Entry 7PLF (X-ray diffraction, 1.46 A resolution); this record covers chain AAA.

== Chain AAA ==
Name: Carbonic anhydrase 1
From: Homo sapiens
Notes: EC 4.2.1.1
UniProtKB: P00915 (CAH1_HUMAN); residues 0-260 here correspond to UniProt positions 1-261 (UniProt number = residue number + 1)
Sequence (261 residues; each row starts with the number of its first residue; numbering starts at 0):
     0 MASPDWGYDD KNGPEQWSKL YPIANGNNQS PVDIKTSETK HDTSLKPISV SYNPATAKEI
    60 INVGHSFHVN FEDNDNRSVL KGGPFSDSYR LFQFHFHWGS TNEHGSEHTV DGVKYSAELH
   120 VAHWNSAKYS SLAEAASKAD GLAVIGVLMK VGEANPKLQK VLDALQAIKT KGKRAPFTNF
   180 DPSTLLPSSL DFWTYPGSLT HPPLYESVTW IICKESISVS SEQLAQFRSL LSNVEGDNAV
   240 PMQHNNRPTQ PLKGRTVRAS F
Unresolved in the structure: 0-2
Ion coordination: Zn2+: H94, H96, H119 (together with clorsulon)
Residues lining bound ligands: clorsulon (7TI; 4-azanyl-6-[1,2,2-tris(chloranyl)ethenyl]benzene-1,3-disulfonamide): H67, F91, Q92, H94, H96, E106, H119, A121, L131, A135, V143, S197, L198, T199, H200, P202, W209
UniProt features mapped onto this chain:
  - active site: H64 (Proton donor/acceptor)
  - binding site (Zn(2+)): H64, H67, H94, H96, H119, H200
  - binding site (substrate): T199, H200
  - modified residue: A1 (N-acetylalanine)
From the paper describing this entry:
  - binding site for clorsulon: Q92, H94, L198, T199, H200
  - specificity-determining residues: H200

== Overview ==
Bound to chain AAA: clorsulon. H94, H96 and H119 coordinate Zn2+. From UniProt: active-site residue H64, 6
Zn2+-binding residues and substrate-binding residues T199 and H200. The paper reports a binding site for
clorsulon at Q92, H94 and L198 among others; the specificity determinant H200.
Chain AAA is Carbonic anhydrase 1 (Homo sapiens); the structure, Human Carbonic Anhydrase I in complex with
clorsulon, was determined by X-ray diffraction (same publication as 7PRI).
